Entry 5L6N (X-ray diffraction, 1.63 A resolution); this record covers chains L and H of the 3 polymer chains in the assembly.

[Chain L]
Molecule: Prothrombin
Organism: Homo sapiens
Notes: EC 3.4.21.5
UniProtKB: P00734 (THRB_HUMAN); residues 285-320 here correspond to UniProt positions 328-363 (UniProt number = residue number + 43)
Amino-acid sequence (36 residues; row label = number of the first residue in the row):
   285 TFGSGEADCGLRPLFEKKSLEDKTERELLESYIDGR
Disordered / not traced: 285-290, 320
Swiss-Prot annotation at these positions:
  - site: R320 (Cleavage)

[Chain H]
Molecule: Prothrombin
Organism: Homo sapiens
Notes: EC 3.4.21.5
UniProtKB: P00734 (THRB_HUMAN); residues 321-579 here correspond to UniProt positions 364-622 (UniProt number = residue number + 43)
Amino-acid sequence (259 residues; numbered 321 to 579; the number before each row is that of its first residue):
   321 IVEGSDAEIGMSPWQVMLFRKSPQELLCGASLISDRWVLTAAHCLLYPPW
   371 DKNFTENDLLVRIGKHSRTRYERNIEKISMLEKIYIHPRYNWRENLDRDI
   421 ALMKLKKPVAFSDYIHPVCLPDRETAASLLQAGYKGRVTGWGNLKETWTA
   471 NVGKGQPSVLQVVNLPIVERPVCKDSTRIRITDNMFCAGYKPDEGKRGDA
   521 CEGDSGGPFVMKSPFNNRWYQMGIVSWGEGCDRDGKYGFYTHVFRLKKWI
   571 QKVIDQFGE
Disordered / not traced: 468-472
Cystine bridges: C348-C364, C493-C507, C521-C551
Covalent attachments: N-acetylglucosamine (NAG) linked to N373
Ion coordination: Na+: R553, K556
Swiss-Prot annotation at these positions:
  - region: A508 to V530 (High affinity receptor-binding region which is also known as the TP508 peptide)
  - active site (Charge relay system): H363, D419, S525
  - glycosylation: N373 (N-linked (GlcNAc...) (complex) asparagine)

[Chain L / chain H interface]
Residue-residue contacts - 58 pairs, chain L then chain H:
  A291(L) with R538(H), hydrogen bond (backbone-side chain)
  D292(L) with H436(H), salt bridge; R538(H)
  C293(L) with P437(H); V438(H); C439(H), disulfide; R538(H), hydrogen bond (backbone-side chain)
  G294(L) with W334(H); P437(H), hydrogen bond (backbone-backbone); C439(H); R538(H); W539(H), hydrogen bond (backbone-backbone)
  L295(L) with H436(H), hydrogen bond (backbone-side chain); N537(H); R538(H)
  R296(L) with G330(H); M331(H), hydrogen bond (side chain-backbone); P333(H); W334(H); R457(H); W539(H)
  P297(L) with S432(H); D433(H)
  L298(L) with I329(H); D433(H)
  F299(L) with E328(H); I329(H); G330(H); M331(H), hydrophobic
  E300(L) with K532(H), salt bridge; N537(H); W539(H), hydrogen bond
  K301(L) with H436(H)
  D306(L) with E328(H); M331(H); R457(H), salt bridge; W539(H)
  K307(L) with E328(H), hydrogen bond (backbone-side chain)
  T308(L) with R457(H), hydrogen bond; N484(H), hydrogen bond
  E309(L) with R457(H); K532(H), salt bridge
  E311(L) with K455(H), salt bridge; N484(H), hydrogen bond; Y510(H), hydrogen bond
  L312(L) with K455(H); G456(H); N484(H); W539(H), hydrophobic
  S315(L) with G453(H); Y454(H); K455(H), hydrogen bond (side chain-backbone)
  Y316(L) with L449(H), hydrophobic; Y454(H), hydrophobic; K532(H), hydrogen bond (side chain-backbone); P534(H)
  G319(L) with A452(H); G453(H)
Interface residues without a listed pair, chain L (21 interface residues in all): L313
Interface residues without a listed pair, chain H (30 interface residues in all): Y434, K516, M531, N536
Disulfides between the chains: C293(L)-C439(H)

[Overview]
21 residues of chain L face 30 of chain H across their interface; the contacts include 1 disulfide bond, 14
hydrogen bonds and 5 salt bridges. Among the polar pairs are D292(L)-H436(H), E300(L)-K532(H) and
D306(L)-R457(H). Covalently linked N-acetylglucosamine: at N373(H).
Chain L is Prothrombin and chain H is Prothrombin, both from Homo sapiens; the structure, Disulfated
madanin-thrombin complex, was determined by X-ray diffraction.
